PDB entry 8SG1 | electron microscopy, 2.94 A resolution | chains R and L of the 6 polymer chains in the assembly

# Chain R
Protein: Chemerin-like receptor 1
Source organism: Homo sapiens
UniProt: Q99788 (CML1_HUMAN); residue numbers follow UniProt; this construct covers 36-327
Chain sequence (292 residues; each row starts with the number of its first residue):
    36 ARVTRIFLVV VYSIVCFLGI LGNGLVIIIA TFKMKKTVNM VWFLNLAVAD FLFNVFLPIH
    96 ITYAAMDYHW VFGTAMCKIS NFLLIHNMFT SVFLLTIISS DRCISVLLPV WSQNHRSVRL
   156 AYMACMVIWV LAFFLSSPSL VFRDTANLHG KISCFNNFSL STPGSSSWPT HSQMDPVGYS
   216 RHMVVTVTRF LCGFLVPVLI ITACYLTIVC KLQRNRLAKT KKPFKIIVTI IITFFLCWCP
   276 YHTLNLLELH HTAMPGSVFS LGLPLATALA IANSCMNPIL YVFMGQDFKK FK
Not modelled in the structure: 197-209
Curated features (UniProtKB/Swiss-Prot):
  - glycosylation: N192 (N-linked (GlcNAc...) asparagine)
Disulfide bonds: C112-C189
What the authors report for this chain:
  - conformationally variable residues (side-chain flip): N116, L119, M123, F269, W273 (proposed by the authors, not directly observed)
  - mutagenesis - W273A, W273L, W273Y: abolished localization to chemerin9
  - mutagenesis - H95A, H95L, Y276A: abolished localization
  - mutagenesis - Y47A, F88A, W273A, W273L, W273Y: decreased localization
  - mutagenesis - F88A (100-fold), F88H, F88L, H95A, H95K, H95L, Y276L (10-fold), F294A, F294H: decreased signaling in response to chemerin9
  - mutagenesis - Y276F, F294L: increased signaling in response to chemerin9
  - mutagenesis - R178A, R178K, R178Q, R224A, R224Q, Y276A: abolished signaling in response to chemerin9
  - mutagenesis - R224K: unchanged signaling in response to chemerin9
  - mutagenesis - R178A, R178K, R178Q, R224A, R224Q, W273A, W273L, W273Y, Y276A: abolished signaling with Chemerin 9 (chain L)
  - mutagenesis - Y47A, N191A, S295A, L298A: unchanged signaling with Chemerin 9 (chain L)
  - mutagenesis - F88A (100-fold), F88H, F88L, H95A, H95K, H95L, Y276L (10-fold), F294A, F294H: decreased signaling with Chemerin 9 (chain L)
  - mutagenesis - Y276F, F294L: increased signaling with Chemerin 9 (chain L)
  - mutagenesis - R178A, R178K, R178Q: abolished signaling in response to C9-NH2
  - mutagenesis - F88A, F88L: increased signaling in response to [A8]-C9

# Chain L
Protein: Chemerin 9
Chain sequence (9 residues; numbered 149 to 157; the number before each row is that of its first residue):
   149 YFPGQFAFS
What the authors report for this chain:
  - mutagenesis - Y149A, S157A: decreased signaling with Chemerin-like receptor 1 (chain R)
  - mutagenesis - F156A: abolished signaling with Chemerin-like receptor 1 (chain R)

# Interface between chain R and chain L
Pairs across the interface (25):
  L92(R) - F156(L)  hydrophobic
  H95(R) - A155(L)
  H95(R) - F156(L)
  Y103(R) - F154(L)  hydrophobic
  N116(R) - F156(L)  hydrogen bond (side chain-backbone)
  I120(R) - F156(L)  hydrophobic
  I120(R) - S157(L)
  M123(R) - F156(L)  hydrophobic
  R178(R) - G152(L)  hydrogen bond (side chain-backbone)
  R178(R) - F156(L)  hydrogen bond (side chain-backbone)
  F190(R) - F150(L)  hydrophobic
  F190(R) - P151(L)
  N191(R) - P151(L)  hydrogen bond (backbone-backbone)
  N191(R) - S157(L)  hydrogen bond (side chain-backbone)
  H217(R) - P151(L)
  R224(R) - S157(L)  hydrogen bond (side chain-backbone)
  Y276(R) - F156(L)
  Y276(R) - S157(L)  hydrogen bond (side chain-backbone)
  E283(R) - P151(L)
  E283(R) - G152(L)
  H286(R) - P151(L)
  S295(R) - F154(L)
  L298(R) - A155(L)  hydrophobic
  T302(R) - F156(L)
  I306(R) - F156(L)  hydrophobic
Interface residues without a listed pair, chain R (25 interface residues in all): F88, Y98, L119, S174, C189, F294, P299
Interface residues without a listed pair, chain L (9 interface residues in all): Y149, Q153
The authors on this interface:
  - pairs named by the authors: F88(R)-F156(L) (hydrophobic contact), H95(R)-F156(L) (hydrophobic contact), M123(R)-F156(L) (hydrophobic contact), R178(R)-S157(L), F190(R)-F150(L) (pi stacking), R224(R)-S157(L) (hydrogen bond), Y276(R)-F156(L) (pi stacking), E283(R)-Y149(L), F294(R)-Y149(L) (pi stacking), I306(R)-F156(L) (hydrophobic contact)
  - interface residues, chain R: N116(R), R178(R)
  - interface residues, chain L: G152(L), F156(L)

# Summary
25 residues of chain R and 9 residues of chain L are in contact; the contacts include 7 hydrogen bonds. Polar
pairs include N116(R)-F156(L), R178(R)-G152(L) and R178(R)-F156(L). The authors report hydrophobic contacts
between F88(R) and F156(L), H95(R) and F156(L) and M123(R) and F156(L) among others; contacts between R178(R)
and S157(L) and E283(R) and Y149(L); pi stacking between F190(R) and F150(L), Y276(R) and F156(L) and F294(R)
and Y149(L). The paper reports that F88A, F88H and F88L of chain R, among others, reduce signaling in response
to chemerin9; interface residues N116(R), R178(R) and G152(L) among others; 28 substitutions were tested in
all.
Chain R is Chemerin-like receptor 1 (Homo sapiens) and chain L is Chemerin 9; the structure, Cryo-EM structure
of CMKLR1 signaling complex, was determined by electron microscopy.
